Entry 3CPW (X-ray diffraction, 2.70 A resolution); this record covers chains 0 and X of the 31 polymer chains in the assembly.

# Chain 0
Molecule: 23S ribosomal RNA
Organism: Haloarcula marismortui
Sequence (2922 nucleotides; numbered 2 to 2923; the number before each row is that of its first residue):
     2 UUGGCUACUAUGCCAGCUGGUGGAUUGCUCGGCUCAGGCGCUGAUGAAGG
    52 ACGUGCCAAGCUGCGAUAAGCCAUGGGGAGCCGCACGGAGGCGAAGAACC
   102 AUGGAUUUCCGAAUGAGAAUCUCUCUAACAAUUGCUUCGCGCAAUGAGGA
   152 ACCCCGAGAACUGAAACAUCUCAGUAUCGGGAGGAACAGAAAACGCAAUG
   202 UGAUGUCGUUAGUAACCGCGAGUGAACGCGAUACAGCCCAAACCGAAGCC
   252 CUCACGGGCAAUGUGGUGUCAGGGCUACCUCUCAUCAGCCGACCGUCUCG
   302 ACGAAGUCUCUUGGAACAGAGCGUGAUACAGGGUGACAACCCCGUACUCG
   352 AGACCAGUACGACGUGCGGUAGUGCCAGAGUAGCGGGGGUUGGAUAUCCC
   402 UCGCGAAUAACGCAGGCAUCGACUGCGAAGGCUAAACACAACCUGAGACC
   452 GAUAGUGAACAAGUAGUGUGAACGAACGCUGCAAAGUACCCUCAGAAGGG
   502 AGGCGAAAUAGAGCAUGAAAUCAGUUGGCGAUCGAGCGACAGGGCAUACA
   552 AGGUCCCCCGACGAAUGACCGACGCGCGAGCGUCCAGUAAGACUCACGGG
   602 AAGCCGAUGUUCUGUCGUACGUUUUGAAAAACGAGCCAGGGAGUGUGUCU
   652 GCAUGGCAAGUCUAACCGGAGUAUCCGGGGAGGCACAGGGAAACCGACAU
   702 GGCCGCAGGGCUUUGCCCGAGGGCCGCCGUCUUCAAGGGCGGGGAGCCAU
   752 GUGGACACGACCCGAAUCCGGACGAUCUACGCAUGGACAAGAUGAAGCGU
   802 GCCGAAAGGCACGUGGAAGUCUGUUAGAGUUGGUGUCCUACAAUACCCUC
   852 UCGUGAUCUAUGUGUAGGGGUGAAAGGCCCAUCGAGUCCGGCAACAGCUG
   902 GUUCCAAUCGAAACAUGUCGAAGCAUGACCUCCGCCGAGGUAGUCUGUGA
   952 GGUAGAGCGACCGAUUGGUGUGUCCGCCUCCGAGAGGAGUCGGCACACCU
  1002 GUCAAACUCCAAACUUACAGACGCCGUUUGACGCGGGGAUUCCGGUGCGC
  1052 GGGGUAAGCCUGUGUACCAGGAGGGGAACAACCCAGAGAUAGGUUAAGGU
  1102 CCCCAAGUGUGGAUUAAGUGUAAUCCUCUGAAGGUGGUCUCGAGCCCUAG
  1152 ACAGCCGGGAGGUGAGCUUAGAAGCAGCUACCCUCUAAGAAAAGCGUAAC
  1202 AGCUUACCGGCCGAGGUUUGAGGCGCCCAAAAUGAUCGGGACUCAAAUCC
  1252 ACCACCGAGACCUGUCCGUACCACUCAUACUGGUAAUCGAGUAGAUUGGC
  1302 GCUCUAAUUGGAUGGAAGUAGGGGUGAAAACUCCUAUGGACCGAUUAGUG
  1352 ACGAAAAUCCUGGCCAUAGUAGCAGCGAUAGUCGGGUGAGAACCCCGACG
  1402 GCCUAAUGGAUAAGGGUUCCUCAGCACUGCUGAUCAGCUGAGGGUUAGCC
  1452 GGUCCUAAGUCAUACCGCAACUCGACUAUGACGAAAUGGGAAACGGGUUA
  1502 AUAUUCCCGUGCCACUAUGCAGUGAAAGUUGACGCCCUGGGGUCGAUCAC
  1552 GCUGGGCAUUCGCCCAGUCGAACCGUCCAACUCCGUGGAAGCCGUAAUGG
  1602 CAGGAAGCGGACGAACGGCGGCAUAGGGAAACGUGAUUCAACCUGGGGCC
  1652 CAUGAAAAGACGAGCAUAGUGUCCGUACCGAGAACCGACACAGGUGUCCA
  1702 UGGCGGCGAAAGCCAAGGCCUGUCGGGAGCAACCAACGUUAGGGAAUUCG
  1752 GCAAGUUAGUCCCGUACCUUCGGAAGAAGGGAUGCCUGCUCCGGAACGGA
  1802 GCAGGUCGCAGUGACUCGGAAGCUCGGACUGUCUAGUAACAACAUAGGUG
  1852 ACCGCAAAUCCGCAAGGACUCGUACGGUCACUGAAUCCUGCCCAGUGCAG
  1902 GUAUCUGAACACCUCGUACAAGAGGACGAAGGACCUGUCAACGGCGGGGG
  1952 UAACUAUGACCCUCUUAAGGUAGCGUAGUACCUUGCCGCAUCAGUAGCGG
  2002 CUUGCAUGAAUGGAUUAACCAGAGCUUCACUGUCCCAACGUUGGGCCCGG
  2052 UGAACUGUACAUUCCAGUGCGGAGUCUGGAGACACCCAGGGGGAAGCAAA
  2102 GACCCUAUGGAGCUUUACUGCAGGCUGUCGCUGAGACGUGGUCGCCGAUG
  2152 UGCAGCAUAGGUAGGAGACACUACACAGGUACCCGCGCUAGCGGGCCACC
  2202 GAGUCAACAGUGAAAUACUACCCGUCGGUGACUGCGACUCUCACUCCGGG
  2252 AGGAGGACACCGAUAGCCGGGCAGUUUGACUGGGGCGGUACGCGCUCGAA
  2302 AAGAUAUCGAGCGCGCCCUAUGGCUAUCUCAGCCGGGACAGAGACCCGGC
  2352 GAAGAGUGCAAGAGCAAAAGAUAGCUUGACAGUGUUCUUCCCAACGAGGA
  2402 ACGCUGACGCGAAAGCGUGGUCUAGCGAACCAAUUAGCCUGCUUGAUGCG
  2452 GGCAAUUGAUGACAGAAAAGCUACCCUAGGGAUAACAGAGUCGUCACUCG
  2502 CAAGAGCACAUAUCGACCGAGUGGCUUGCUACCUCGAUGUCGGUUCCCUC
  2552 CAUCCUGCCCGUGCAGAAGCGGGCAAGGGUGAGGUUGUUCGCCUAUUAAA
  2602 GGAGGUCGUGAGCUGGGUUUAGACCGUCGUGAGACAGGUCGGCUGCUAUC
  2652 UACUGGGUGUGUAAUGGUGUCUGACAAGAACGACCGUAUAGUACGAGAGG
  2702 AACUACGGUUGGUGGCCACUGGUGUACCGGUUGUUCGAGAGAGCACGUGC
  2752 CGGGUAGCCACGCCACACGGGGUAAGAGCUGAACGCAUCUAAGCUCGAAA
  2802 CCCACUUGGAAAAGAGACACCGCCGAGGUCCCGCGUACAAGACGCGGUCG
  2852 AUAGACUCGGGGUGUGCGCGUCGAGGUAACGAGACGUUAAGCCCACGAGC
  2902 ACUAACAGACCAAAGCCAUCAU
Disordered / not traced: 2-9, 126-127, 715, 971-998, 1560, 1952-1963, 2137-2236, 2339-2343, 2665-2666, 2915-2923
Sequence notes: conflict C559 (U3154 in 3377779), C560 (U3155 in 3377779); engineered mutation A2099 (G4694 in 3377779)
Ion coordination: Na+ site 1: U12 (shared with 1 residue of chain Q); Mg2+ site 1 near G28 (its only coordinating residue here); Na+ site 2: C40, C443; Na+ site 3: G56, A59, G61; Sr2+ site 1: C85 (shared with 1 residue of chain S); Na+ site 4 near U108 (its only coordinating residue here); Mg2+ site 2 near U115 (its only coordinating residue here); Na+ site 5: C130, U146; Na+ site 6: C141, G142; Sr2+ site 2: G147, A183 (shared with 1 residue of chain L); Mg2+ site 3: C162, U2276; K+ site 1: C162, U163, U172; 66 more Mg2+ sites not listed; 58 more Na+ sites not listed; 71 more Sr2+ sites not listed; 1 more K+ sites not listed
Ligand contacts:
  - acetyl group (ACE): G2102, A2486, G2540
  - Linezolid (ZLD; N-{[(5S)-3-(3-fluoro-4-morpholin-4-ylphenyl)-2-oxo-1,3-oxazolidin-5-yl]methyl}acetamide): G2102, A2486, C2487, A2538, U2539, G2540, U2541, U2620

# Chain X
Name: 50S ribosomal protein L32e
Organism: Haloarcula marismortui
UniProt: P12736 (RL32_HALMA); residues 0-240 here correspond to UniProt positions 1-241 (UniProt number = residue number + 1)
Sequence (241 residues; numbered 0 to 240; the number before each row is that of its first residue; numbering starts at 0):
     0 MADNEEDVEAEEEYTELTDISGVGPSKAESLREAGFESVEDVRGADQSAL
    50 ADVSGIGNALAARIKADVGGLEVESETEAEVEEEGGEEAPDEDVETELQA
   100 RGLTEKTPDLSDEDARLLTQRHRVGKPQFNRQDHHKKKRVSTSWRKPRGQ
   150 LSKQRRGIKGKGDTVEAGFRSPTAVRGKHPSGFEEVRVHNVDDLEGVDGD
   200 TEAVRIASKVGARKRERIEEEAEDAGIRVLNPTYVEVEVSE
Disordered / not traced: 0-94, 237-240
Ion coordination: Mg2+: His133, Lys136, Val139; Sr2+: Ser207 (shared with A1317(0) of chain 0)

# Interface between chain 0 and chain X
Pairs across the interface (171; chain 0 residue first):
  G320(0) - Arg212(X)  hydrogen bond to the sugar
  A521(0) - Lys137(X)  salt bridge to the phosphate
  U522(0) - Lys137(X)  salt bridge to the phosphate
  G537(0) - Lys135(X)  hydrogen bond to the sugar
  G537(0) - Lys160(X)  sugar contact
  C538(0) - His134(X)  salt bridge to the phosphate
  C538(0) - Lys135(X)  phosphate contact
  G539(0) - His134(X)  phosphate contact
  G539(0) - Gly159(X)  hydrogen bond to the base
  A540(0) - Gln127(X)  hydrogen bond to the phosphate
  A540(0) - Gly159(X)  sugar contact
  A540(0) - Gly161(X)  sugar contact
  C541(0) - Pro126(X)  phosphate contact
  C541(0) - Gln127(X)  hydrogen bond to the phosphate
  A551(0) - Tyr233(X)  hydrogen bond to the phosphate
  A552(0) - Arg204(X)  hydrogen bond to the phosphate
  A552(0) - Leu229(X)  sugar contact
  A552(0) - Pro231(X)  phosphate contact
  A552(0) - Tyr233(X)  hydrogen bond to the phosphate
  G553(0) - His178(X)  salt bridge to the phosphate
  G553(0) - Pro179(X)  sugar contact
  G553(0) - Arg204(X)  salt bridge to the phosphate
  G554(0) - His178(X)  salt bridge to the phosphate
  G554(0) - Ser180(X)  phosphate contact
  G554(0) - Arg227(X)  salt bridge to the phosphate
  U555(0) - His121(X)  phosphate contact
  C556(0) - His121(X)  salt bridge to the phosphate
  C594(0) - Arg122(X)  hydrogen bond to the phosphate
  U595(0) - Thr118(X)  phosphate contact
  U595(0) - Arg122(X)  salt bridge to the phosphate
  C617(0) - Lys158(X)  hydrogen bond to the sugar
  C617(0) - Gly159(X)  base contact
  G618(0) - Lys158(X)  sugar contact
  G618(0) - Lys160(X)  sugar contact
  A620(0) - Asp132(X)  hydrogen bond to the sugar
  A620(0) - Lys135(X)  hydrogen bond to the sugar
  A620(0) - Lys152(X)  phosphate contact
  A620(0) - Lys160(X)  salt bridge to the phosphate
  C621(0) - Gln131(X)  phosphate contact
  C621(0) - Asp132(X)  sugar contact
  C621(0) - Ser151(X)  phosphate contact
  C621(0) - Lys152(X)  salt bridge to the phosphate
  G622(0) - Gln131(X)  hydrogen bond to the phosphate
  G622(0) - Arg147(X)  phosphate contact
  G622(0) - Gly148(X)  hydrogen bond to the phosphate
  G622(0) - Ser151(X)  hydrogen bond to the phosphate
  U623(0) - Gly148(X)  phosphate contact
  U623(0) - Gln149(X)  hydrogen bond to the phosphate
  U623(0) - Leu150(X)  base contact
  U624(0) - Leu150(X)  base contact
  U625(0) - Leu150(X)  base contact
  A628(0) - Leu150(X)  sugar contact
  A629(0) - Lys152(X)  salt bridge to the phosphate
  C637(0) - Lys136(X)  salt bridge to the phosphate
  C637(0) - Arg138(X)  salt bridge to the phosphate
  C638(0) - Lys136(X)  phosphate contact
  C638(0) - Lys137(X)  hydrogen bond to the phosphate
  C638(0) - Arg138(X)  salt bridge to the phosphate
  A639(0) - Arg138(X)  phosphate contact
  C905(0) - Arg144(X)  salt bridge to the phosphate
  C906(0) - Trp143(X)  hydrogen bond to the phosphate
  C906(0) - Arg144(X)  phosphate contact
  C906(0) - Lys145(X)  hydrogen bond to the phosphate
  C906(0) - Arg147(X)  salt bridge to the phosphate
  A907(0) - Trp143(X)  hydrogen bond to the phosphate
  A907(0) - Lys145(X)  phosphate contact
  A907(0) - Val164(X)  sugar contact
  A908(0) - Glu165(X)  phosphate contact
  A908(0) - Ala166(X)  hydrogen bond to the phosphate
  G1071(0) - Arg154(X)  sugar contact
  G1072(0) - Arg154(X)  salt bridge to the phosphate
  G1072(0) - Arg155(X)  phosphate contact
  A1073(0) - Arg155(X)  sugar contact
  A1073(0) - Gly156(X)  hydrogen bond to the sugar
  A1073(0) - Ile157(X)  phosphate contact
  G1074(0) - Ile157(X)  phosphate contact
  G1074(0) - Lys158(X)  hydrogen bond to the phosphate
  G1075(0) - Lys158(X)  salt bridge to the phosphate
  G1089(0) - Glu165(X)  hydrogen bond to the sugar
  G1089(0) - Gly167(X)  hydrogen bond to the base
  A1090(0) - Gly167(X)  sugar contact
  A1090(0) - Phe168(X)  sugar contact
  U1091(0) - Val123(X)  sugar contact
  G1260(0) - Lys158(X)  base contact
  U1266(0) - Arg115(X)  hydrogen bond to the phosphate
  U1266(0) - Gln119(X)  hydrogen bond to the sugar
  C1267(0) - Arg115(X)  salt bridge to the phosphate
  C1267(0) - Leu116(X)  sugar contact
  C1267(0) - Gln119(X)  sugar contact
  C1267(0) - Pro171(X)  sugar contact
  C1268(0) - Ala166(X)  hydrogen bond to the sugar
  C1268(0) - Gly167(X)  base contact
  C1268(0) - Arg169(X)  sugar contact
  C1268(0) - Ser170(X)  sugar contact
  C1268(0) - Pro171(X)  sugar contact
  C1268(0) - Thr172(X)  hydrogen bond to the phosphate
  C1268(0) - Arg175(X)  hydrogen bond to the phosphate
  G1269(0) - Ala166(X)  sugar contact
  G1269(0) - Thr172(X)  phosphate contact
  G1269(0) - Arg175(X)  salt bridge to the phosphate
  U1293(0) - Gln149(X)  hydrogen bond to the sugar
  U1293(0) - Arg154(X)  sugar contact
  A1294(0) - Gln149(X)  phosphate contact
  G1311(0) - His188(X)  sugar contact
  G1311(0) - Asn189(X)  phosphate contact
  G1311(0) - Lys208(X)  base contact
  G1312(0) - His188(X)  sugar contact
  G1312(0) - Asn189(X)  phosphate contact
  G1312(0) - Lys208(X)  hydrogen bond to the sugar
  G1312(0) - Val209(X)  hydrogen bond to the sugar
  G1312(0) - Lys213(X)  salt bridge to the phosphate
  A1313(0) - Lys208(X)  sugar contact
  A1313(0) - Val209(X)  phosphate contact
  A1313(0) - Gly210(X)  hydrogen bond to the phosphate
  A1313(0) - Lys213(X)  salt bridge to the phosphate
  G1315(0) - Ala211(X)  hydrogen bond to the phosphate
  G1315(0) - Arg212(X)  hydrogen bond to the sugar
  G1315(0) - Glu215(X)  hydrogen bond to the base
  G1316(0) - Gly210(X)  phosphate contact
  G1316(0) - Ala211(X)  hydrogen bond to the phosphate
  A1317(0) - Lys208(X)  phosphate contact
  A1318(0) - Lys208(X)  phosphate contact
  G1324(0) - Arg204(X)  base contact
  G1325(0) - Pro179(X)  sugar contact
  U1326(0) - Arg120(X)  hydrogen bond to the phosphate
  U1326(0) - Gly176(X)  sugar contact
  U1326(0) - Lys177(X)  sugar contact
  G1327(0) - Arg120(X)  salt bridge to the phosphate
  G1327(0) - Lys125(X)  base contact
  G1327(0) - Arg169(X)  hydrogen bond to the phosphate
  G1327(0) - Ser170(X)  phosphate contact
  G1327(0) - Arg175(X)  phosphate contact
  G1327(0) - Gly176(X)  hydrogen bond to the phosphate
  A1328(0) - Lys125(X)  phosphate contact
  A1328(0) - Phe128(X)  sugar contact
  A1328(0) - Val164(X)  sugar contact
  A1328(0) - Glu165(X)  base contact
  A1328(0) - Ala166(X)  hydrogen bond to the base
  A1328(0) - Phe168(X)  sugar contact
  A1328(0) - Arg169(X)  salt bridge to the phosphate
  A1328(0) - Ser170(X)  hydrogen bond to the phosphate
  A1328(0) - Arg175(X)  salt bridge to the phosphate
  A1329(0) - Lys125(X)  salt bridge to the phosphate
  A1329(0) - Phe128(X)  phosphate contact
  A1329(0) - Trp143(X)  phosphate contact
  A1329(0) - Val164(X)  sugar contact
  A1329(0) - Arg169(X)  base contact
  A1330(0) - Ser142(X)  sugar contact
  A1330(0) - Trp143(X)  hydrogen bond to the phosphate
  A1330(0) - Arg144(X)  phosphate contact
  A1331(0) - Ser142(X)  hydrogen bond to the phosphate
  A1331(0) - Arg144(X)  salt bridge to the phosphate
  U1333(0) - Arg186(X)  hydrogen bond to the phosphate
  U1333(0) - Arg204(X)  sugar contact
  C1334(0) - Arg186(X)  salt bridge to the phosphate
  C1334(0) - Arg204(X)  hydrogen bond to the sugar
  C1334(0) - Ile205(X)  sugar contact
  C1334(0) - Ala206(X)  phosphate contact
  C1334(0) - Ser207(X)  hydrogen bond to the phosphate
  C1334(0) - Asn230(X)  hydrogen bond to the phosphate
  C1335(0) - Ser207(X)  phosphate contact
  C1335(0) - Arg214(X)  salt bridge to the phosphate
  C1335(0) - Asn230(X)  hydrogen bond to the phosphate
  C1343(0) - Lys208(X)  hydrogen bond to the sugar
  G1344(0) - Lys208(X)  sugar contact
  A1356(0) - Arg130(X)  salt bridge to the phosphate
  A1356(0) - Asp132(X)  base contact
  A1356(0) - Lys136(X)  base contact
  A1356(0) - Arg138(X)  hydrogen bond to the base
  A1356(0) - Val139(X)  base contact
  U2059(0) - Lys136(X)  hydrogen bond to the sugar
Also at the interface, not in a pair above, chain 0 (75 interface residues in all): C596, G636, G1290, U1314, A2060
Also at the interface, not in a pair above, chain X (78 interface residues in all): Glu112, Pro146, Val174, Arg216

# In short
The interface between chain 0 and chain X involves 75 residues on one side and 78 on the other, with 53
hydrogen bonds and 31 salt bridges. Polar pairs include G539(0)-Gly159(X), G1089(0)-Gly167(X) and
G1315(0)-Glu215(X). Bound to chain 0: Linezolid and acetyl group.
Chain 0 is 23S ribosomal RNA and chain X is 50S ribosomal protein L32e, both from Haloarcula marismortui; the
structure, The structure of the antibiotic LINEZOLID bound to the large ribosomal subunit of HALOARCULA
MARISMORTUI, was determined by X-ray diffraction.
